Entry 3WNB (X-ray diffraction, 1.70 A resolution); this record covers chain A.

Chain A:
Molecule: Protein translation elongation factor 1A
From: Methanosarcina mazei
Reference sequence: Q8PXB3 (Q8PXB3_METMA); residue numbers follow UniProt; this construct covers 1-350
Sequence (370 residues; each row starts with the number of its first residue; numbers below 1 keep their minus sign (Mse-19 is residue -19)):
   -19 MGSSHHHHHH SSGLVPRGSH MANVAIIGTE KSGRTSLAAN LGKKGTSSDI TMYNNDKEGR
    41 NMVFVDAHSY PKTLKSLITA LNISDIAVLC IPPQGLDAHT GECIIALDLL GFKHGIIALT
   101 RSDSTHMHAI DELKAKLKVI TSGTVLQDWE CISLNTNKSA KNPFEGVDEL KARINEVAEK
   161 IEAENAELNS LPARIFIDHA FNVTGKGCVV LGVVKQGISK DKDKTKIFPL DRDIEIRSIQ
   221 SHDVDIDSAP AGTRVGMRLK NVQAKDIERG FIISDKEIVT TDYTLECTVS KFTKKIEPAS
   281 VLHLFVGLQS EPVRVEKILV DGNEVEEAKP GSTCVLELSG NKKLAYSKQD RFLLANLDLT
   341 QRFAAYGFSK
Not modelled in the structure: -19 to -11
Modified residues: Mse-19 (selenomethionine); Mse1, Mse32, Mse42, Mse107, Mse237 (selenomethionine; parent Met)
Differences from the reference sequence: expression tag (-19 to 0)
Metal / ion sites: Mg2+: Thr15 (together with GMP-PNP)
Ligand contacts: GMP-PNP (GNP; phosphoaminophosphonic acid-guanylate ester): Thr9, Glu10, Lys11, Ser12, Gly13, Arg14, Thr15, Ser16, Arg101, Asp103, Asn135, Thr136, Asn137
Reported in the primary citation:
  - binding site for GMP-PNP: Lys11, Ser12, Gly13, Arg14, Thr15, Ser16, Arg101, Asp103, Thr136
  - Mg2+ coordination: Thr15, Asp46
  - contacts within the chain: Thr26-Arg234 (water-mediated contact), Ser28-His179 (hydrogen bond), Ser28-Arg249 (hydrogen bond), Pro51-Arg342 (backbone contact), Leu54-Phe285 (hydrophobic contact), Leu54-Leu337 (hydrophobic contact), Leu54-Arg342 (hydrophobic contact), Leu54-Phe343 (hydrophobic contact), Asn62-Lys195 (backbone contact), Asn62-Gly287 (hydrogen bond), Asp29-Arg249

Overview:
Chain A binds GMP-PNP. The paper reports a binding site for GMP-PNP at Lys11, Ser12 and Gly13 among others;
Mg2+ coordination by Thr15 and Asp46.
Chain A is Protein translation elongation factor 1A (Methanosarcina mazei); the structure, Crystal structure
of EF-Pyl in complex with GMPPNP, was determined by X-ray diffraction together with 3WNC and 3WND from the
same study.
